Entry 3NOD (X-ray diffraction, 2.70 A resolution); this record covers chain A.

Chain A:
Molecule: Nitric oxide synthase
Source organism: Mus musculus
Notes: EC 1.14.13.39; fragment: oxygenase domain 65-498
Reference sequence: P29477 (NOS2_MOUSE); residue numbers follow UniProt; this construct covers 77-499
Amino-acid sequence (423 residues; numbered 77 to 499; the number before each row is that of its first residue):
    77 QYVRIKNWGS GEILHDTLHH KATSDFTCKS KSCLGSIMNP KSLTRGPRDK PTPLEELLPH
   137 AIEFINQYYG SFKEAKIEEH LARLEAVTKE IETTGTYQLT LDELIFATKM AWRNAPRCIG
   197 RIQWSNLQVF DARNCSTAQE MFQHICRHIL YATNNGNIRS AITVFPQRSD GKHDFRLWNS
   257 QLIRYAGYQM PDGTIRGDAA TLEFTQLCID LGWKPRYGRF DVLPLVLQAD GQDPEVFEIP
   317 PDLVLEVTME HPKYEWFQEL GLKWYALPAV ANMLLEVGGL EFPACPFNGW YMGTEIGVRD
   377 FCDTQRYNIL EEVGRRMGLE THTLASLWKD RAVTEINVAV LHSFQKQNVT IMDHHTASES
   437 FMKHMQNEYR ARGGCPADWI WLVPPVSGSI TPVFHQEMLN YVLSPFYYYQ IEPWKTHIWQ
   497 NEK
Unresolved in the structure: 102-107, 497-499
Disulfides: Cys-109 forms a disulfide with the same residue of a neighbouring copy of this chain
Metal / ion sites: heme Fe near Cys-194 (its only coordinating residue here)
Ligand contacts:
  - tetrahydrobiopterin (H4B): Trp-84, Ser-112, Met-114, Arg-375, Trp-455, Ile-456, Trp-457, Phe-470, His-471, Gln-472, Glu-473
  - heme (HEM): Trp-188, Ala-191, Arg-193, Cys-194, Ile-195, Gly-196, Gln-199, Leu-203, Ser-236, Met-349, Phe-363, Asn-364, Gly-365, Trp-366, Met-368, Glu-371, Trp-457, Tyr-483, Tyr-485
  - L-thiocitrulline (SCI): Gln-257, Trp-340, Tyr-341, Pro-344, Val-346, Gly-365, Trp-366, Tyr-367, Met-368, Glu-371, Ile-372, Asp-376
Swiss-Prot annotation at these positions:
  - binding site (Zn(2+)): Cys-104, Cys-109
  - binding site ((6R)-L-erythro-5,6,7,8-tetrahydrobiopterin): Ser-112, Arg-375, Ile-456, Trp-457, Phe-470
  - binding site (heme b): Cys-194, Tyr-485
  - binding site (L-arginine): Gln-257, Trp-366, Tyr-367, Glu-371
  - natural variant: Cys-211 (C211R: In strain: NOD/LtJ)

Overview:
Ligands of chain A: heme, tetrahydrobiopterin and L-thiocitrulline. UniProt lists Zn2+-binding residues
Cys-104 and Cys-109, 5 (6R)-L-erythro-5,6,7,8-tetrahydrobiopterin-binding residues, heme b-binding residues
Cys-194 and Tyr-485 and 4 L-arginine-binding residues.
Chain A is Nitric oxide synthase (Mus musculus); the structure, Murine inducible nitric oxide synthase
oxygenase dimer (delta 65) with tetrahydrobiopterin and product analogue L-thiocitrulline, was determined by
X-ray diffraction together with 1NOD and 2NOD from the same study.
